PDB entry 8EOS | electron microscopy, 3.10 A resolution | chains C and D of the 9 polymer chains in the assembly

== Chain C ==
Name: DNA-directed RNA polymerase subunit beta
From: Mycobacterium tuberculosis H37Rv
Notes: EC 2.7.7.6
UniProt: P9WGY9 (RPOB_MYCTU); numbering as in UniProt (aligned over 1-1178)
Chain sequence (1178 residues; row label = number of the first residue in the row):
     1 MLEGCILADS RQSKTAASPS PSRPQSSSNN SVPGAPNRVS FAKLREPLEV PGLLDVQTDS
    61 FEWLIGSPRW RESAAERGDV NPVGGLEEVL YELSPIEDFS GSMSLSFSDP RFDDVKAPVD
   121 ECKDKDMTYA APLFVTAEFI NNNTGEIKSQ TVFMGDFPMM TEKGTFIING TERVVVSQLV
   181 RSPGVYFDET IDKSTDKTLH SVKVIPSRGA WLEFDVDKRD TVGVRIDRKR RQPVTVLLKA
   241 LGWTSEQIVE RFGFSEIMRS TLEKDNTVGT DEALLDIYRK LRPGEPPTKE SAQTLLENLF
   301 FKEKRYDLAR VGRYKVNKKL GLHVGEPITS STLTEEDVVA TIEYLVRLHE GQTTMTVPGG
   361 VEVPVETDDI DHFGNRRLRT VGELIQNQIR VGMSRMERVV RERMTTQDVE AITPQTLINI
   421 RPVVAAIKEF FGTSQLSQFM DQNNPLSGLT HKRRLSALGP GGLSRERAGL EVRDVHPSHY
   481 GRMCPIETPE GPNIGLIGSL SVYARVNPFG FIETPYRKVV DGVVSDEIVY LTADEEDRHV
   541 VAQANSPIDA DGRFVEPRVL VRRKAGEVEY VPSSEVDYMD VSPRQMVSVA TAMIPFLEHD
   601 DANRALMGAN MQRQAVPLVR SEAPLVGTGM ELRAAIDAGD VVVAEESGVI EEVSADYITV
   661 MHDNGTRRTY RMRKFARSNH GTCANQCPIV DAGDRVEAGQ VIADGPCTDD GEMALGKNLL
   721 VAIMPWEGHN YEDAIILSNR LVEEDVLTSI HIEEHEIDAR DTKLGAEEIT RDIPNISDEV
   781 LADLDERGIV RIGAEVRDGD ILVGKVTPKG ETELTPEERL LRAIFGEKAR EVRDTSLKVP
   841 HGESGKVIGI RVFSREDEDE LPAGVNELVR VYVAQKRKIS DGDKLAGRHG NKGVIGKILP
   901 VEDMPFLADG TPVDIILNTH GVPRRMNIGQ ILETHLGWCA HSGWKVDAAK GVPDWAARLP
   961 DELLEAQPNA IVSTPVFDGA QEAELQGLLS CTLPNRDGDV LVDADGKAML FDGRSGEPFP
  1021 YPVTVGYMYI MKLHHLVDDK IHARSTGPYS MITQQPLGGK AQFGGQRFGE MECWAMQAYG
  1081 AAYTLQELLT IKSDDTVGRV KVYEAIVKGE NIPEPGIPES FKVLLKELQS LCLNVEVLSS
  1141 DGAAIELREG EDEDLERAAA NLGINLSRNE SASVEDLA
Unresolved in the structure: 1-29, 812-828, 1170-1178
Curated features (UniProtKB/Swiss-Prot):
  - natural variant: V423 (V423A: In strain: vr1), L436 (L436P: In strain: vr2), S437 (S437T: In strain: vr3), Q438 to D441 (sequence variant, change not given here; In strain: RJ49), Q438 (Q438L: In strain: vr4), F439 (F439V: In strain: RJ37), M440 to N443 (deletion: In strain: RJ55), D441 (D441V: In strain: vr3), L449 to K452 (sequence variant, change not given here; In strain: RJ48), H451 (H451D: In strain: vr5; H451L: In strain: SP28; H451N: In strain: vr6; H451P: In strain: vr8; H451Q: In strain: vr1; H451R: In strain: vr7), S456 (S456L: In strain: vr11 and RJ37; S456Q: In strain: vr9; S456W: In strain: vr10), L458 (L458P: In strain: vr12 and SP22)
  - mutagenesis: E138 (E138R: Weakens interaction with TRCF and CarD), I147 (I147A: Weakens interaction with TRCF and CarD), K148 (K148A: Does not affect association with TRCF, but weakens interaction with CarD), S149 (S149A: Does not affect association with TRCF, but weakens interaction with CarD)

== Chain D ==
Name: DNA-directed RNA polymerase subunit beta'
From: Mycobacterium tuberculosis H37Rv
Notes: EC 2.7.7.6
UniProt: P9WGY7 (RPOC_MYCTU); residue numbers follow UniProt; this construct covers 1-1316
Chain sequence (1316 residues; numbered 1 to 1316; the number before each row is that of its first residue):
     1 MLDVNFFDEL RIGLATAEDI RQWSYGEVKK PETINYRTLK PEKDGLFCEK IFGPTRDWEC
    61 YCGKYKRVRF KGIICERCGV EVTRAKVRRE RMGHIELAAP VTHIWYFKGV PSRLGYLLDL
   121 APKDLEKIIY FAAYVITSVD EEMRHNELST LEAEMAVERK AVEDQRDGEL EARAQKLEAD
   181 LAELEAEGAK ADARRKVRDG GEREMRQIRD RAQRELDRLE DIWSTFTKLA PKQLIVDENL
   241 YRELVDRYGE YFTGAMGAES IQKLIENFDI DAEAESLRDV IRNGKGQKKL RALKRLKVVA
   301 AFQQSGNSPM GMVLDAVPVI PPELRPMVQL DGGRFATSDL NDLYRRVINR NNRLKRLIDL
   361 GAPEIIVNNE KRMLQESVDA LFDNGRRGRP VTGPGNRPLK SLSDLLKGKQ GRFRQNLLGK
   421 RVDYSGRSVI VVGPQLKLHQ CGLPKLMALE LFKPFVMKRL VDLNHAQNIK SAKRMVERQR
   481 PQVWDVLEEV IAEHPVLLNR APTLHRLGIQ AFEPMLVEGK AIQLHPLVCE AFNADFDGDQ
   541 MAVHLPLSAE AQAEARILML SSNNILSPAS GRPLAMPRLD MVTGLYYLTT EVPGDTGEYQ
   601 PASGDHPETG VYSSPAEAIM AADRGVLSVR AKIKVRLTQL RPPVEIEAEL FGHSGWQPGD
   661 AWMAETTLGR VMFNELLPLG YPFVNKQMHK KVQAAIINDL AERYPMIVVA QTVDKLKDAG
   721 FYWATRSGVT VSMADVLVPP RKKEILDHYE ERADKVEKQF QRGALNHDER NEALVEIWKE
   781 ATDEVGQALR EHYPDDNPII TIVDSGATGN FTQTRTLAGM KGLVTNPKGE FIPRPVKSSF
   841 REGLTVLEYF INTHGARKGL ADTALRTADS GYLTRRLVDV SQDVIVREHD CQTERGIVVE
   901 LAERAPDGTL IRDPYIETSA YARTLGTDAV DEAGNVIVER GQDLGDPEID ALLAAGITQV
   961 KVRSVLTCAT STGVCATCYG RSMATGKLVD IGEAVGIVAA QSIGEPGTQL TMRTFHQGGV
  1021 GEDITGGLPR VQELFEARVP RGKAPIADVT GRVRLEDGER FYKITIVPDD GGEEVVYDKI
  1081 SKRQRLRVFK HEDGSERVLS DGDHVEVGQQ LMEGSADPHE VLRVQGPREV QIHLVREVQE
  1141 VYRAQGVSIH DKHIEVIVRQ MLRRVTIIDS GSTEFLPGSL IDRAEFEAEN RRVVAEGGEP
  1201 AAGRPVLMGI TKASLATDSW LSAASFQETT RVLTDAAINC RSDKLNGLKE NVIIGKLIPA
  1261 GTGINRYRNI AVQPTEEARA AAYTIPSYED QYYSPDFGAA TGAAVPLDDY GYSDYR
Unresolved in the structure: 1, 1018-1022, 1283-1316
Metal / ion sites: Zn2+ site 1: C60, C62, C75, C78; Mg2+ site 1: D535 (together with CMPcPP); Mg2+ site 2: D535, D539 (shared with 1 residue of chain R); Zn2+ site 2: C891, C968, C975, C978
Residues lining bound ligands: CMPcPP: R500, P502, N533, D535, Q1009, M1012, R1013, H1016
Curated features (UniProtKB/Swiss-Prot):
  - binding site (Zn(2+)): C60, C62, C75, C78, C891, C968, C975, C978
  - binding site (Mg(2+)): D535, D537, D539

== Chain C / chain D interface ==
Contacting residue pairs - 264 pairs, chain C then chain D:
  G469(C) - L865(D)
  L470(C) - A861(D)  hydrophobic
  L470(C) - D862(D)
  L470(C) - L865(D)  hydrophobic
  L470(C) - R866(D)
  R473(C) - R857(D)  hydrogen bond (backbone-side chain)
  D474(C) - P827(D)
  D474(C) - K858(D)
  V475(C) - H854(D)
  V475(C) - R857(D)
  H476(C) - F850(D)
  Y480(C) - V846(D)
  P485(C) - R857(D)  hydrogen bond (backbone-side chain)
  I494(C) - L860(D)  hydrophobic
  G495(C) - R857(D)
  Q543(C) - T845(D)
  Q543(C) - V846(D)
  Q543(C) - L847(D)
  N545(C) - V846(D)
  L560(C) - L847(D)  hydrophobic
  V568(C) - R834(D)
  V568(C) - L847(D)  hydrophobic
  M586(C) - V846(D)
  M586(C) - F850(D)  hydrophobic
  L597(C) - Y849(D)  hydrogen bond (backbone-side chain)
  E598(C) - G843(D)
  E598(C) - L844(D)  hydrogen bond (backbone-backbone)
  H599(C) - F840(D)
  H599(C) - R841(D)  hydrogen bond (side chain-backbone)
  H599(C) - E842(D)
  D600(C) - F840(D)
  D600(C) - Y849(D)  hydrogen bond (backbone-side chain)
  N603(C) - A856(D)
  A605(C) - Y849(D)
  I723(C) - T730(D)  hydrogen bond (backbone-side chain)
  M724(C) - T725(D)
  P725(C) - A724(D)
  P725(C) - T725(D)  hydrogen bond (backbone-side chain)
  P725(C) - V729(D)
  W726(C) - T725(D)
  E727(C) - T725(D)  hydrogen bond (backbone-side chain)
  E727(C) - R726(D)  salt bridge
  G728(C) - P434(D)
  H729(C) - V432(D)
  H729(C) - P434(D)
  Y731(C) - F536(D)
  Y731(C) - R578(D)  hydrogen bond
  Y731(C) - L579(D)
  Y731(C) - D580(D)
  Y731(C) - F721(D)  hydrophobic
  E732(C) - F536(D)  hydrogen bond (backbone-backbone)
  E732(C) - R578(D)  salt bridge
  E732(C) - L579(D)
  D733(C) - D535(D)
  D733(C) - F536(D)
  D733(C) - D537(D)
  A734(C) - F536(D)
  R797(C) - R478(D)  hydrogen bond (side chain-backbone)
  K884(C) - D537(D)
  K892(C) - D537(D)
  V894(C) - F536(D)
  V894(C) - G538(D)
  I895(C) - V431(D)
  N918(C) - D580(D)  hydrogen bond
  T919(C) - V729(D)
  H920(C) - T583(D)  hydrogen bond
  R924(C) - Q813(D)
  M926(C) - Q813(D)
  M926(C) - L817(D)  hydrophobic
  M926(C) - F840(D)  hydrophobic
  I928(C) - L817(D)  hydrophobic
  I931(C) - M733(D)
  L932(C) - M733(D)  hydrophobic
  H935(C) - M733(D)
  F977(C) - T845(D)
  F977(C) - Y849(D)  hydrophobic
  E982(C) - M733(D)
  E982(C) - R841(D)
  E982(C) - E842(D)
  D1005(C) - A734(D)
  K1007(C) - T730(D)
  K1007(C) - S732(D)
  K1007(C) - D735(D)  salt bridge
  D1012(C) - R726(D)  salt bridge
  P1020(C) - R726(D)
  Y1021(C) - Y587(D)
  Y1021(C) - S727(D)
  Y1021(C) - G728(D)
  P1022(C) - T730(D)
  T1024(C) - T730(D)  hydrogen bond
  T1024(C) - V731(D)  hydrogen bond (side chain-backbone)
  T1024(C) - S732(D)
  V1037(C) - K520(D)
  D1038(C) - K520(D)
  K1040(C) - R427(D)
  K1040(C) - S428(D)
  K1040(C) - V429(D)
  K1040(C) - Q540(D)
  I1041(C) - R427(D)
  I1041(C) - M447(D)  hydrophobic
  H1042(C) - G426(D)
  H1042(C) - R427(D)  hydrogen bond (backbone-backbone)
  A1043(C) - S425(D)
  A1043(C) - E450(D)
  R1044(C) - D423(D)  salt bridge
  R1044(C) - Y424(D)  hydrogen bond (backbone-backbone)
  R1044(C) - S425(D)  hydrogen bond (backbone-backbone)
  R1044(C) - E450(D)
  R1044(C) - L451(D)
  S1045(C) - D423(D)
  S1045(C) - Y424(D)
  S1045(C) - E450(D)
  Y1049(C) - D423(D)
  M1051(C) - R89(D)  hydrogen bond (backbone-side chain)
  I1052(C) - R89(D)  hydrogen bond (backbone-side chain)
  I1052(C) - L324(D)
  T1053(C) - R412(D)
  T1053(C) - N416(D)
  Q1055(C) - N416(D)
  Q1055(C) - K420(D)
  P1056(C) - R421(D)
  P1056(C) - D423(D)
  G1058(C) - R421(D)
  F1063(C) - E450(D)
  G1065(C) - R421(D)  hydrogen bond (backbone-side chain)
  G1065(C) - V422(D)
  G1065(C) - S425(D)
  Q1066(C) - R421(D)
  Q1066(C) - V422(D)  hydrogen bond (backbone-backbone)
  Q1066(C) - S425(D)  hydrogen bond (backbone-side chain)
  Q1066(C) - G426(D)
  Q1066(C) - R427(D)
  R1067(C) - Q415(D)  hydrogen bond (side chain-backbone)
  R1067(C) - G419(D)
  R1067(C) - K420(D)
  R1067(C) - R421(D)
  F1068(C) - G419(D)
  F1068(C) - K420(D)  hydrogen bond (backbone-backbone)
  E1070(C) - L418(D)
  M1071(C) - T503(D)
  E1072(C) - N499(D)
  E1072(C) - T503(D)  hydrogen bond
  C1073(C) - L418(D)  hydrogen bond (side chain-backbone)
  W1074(C) - R875(D)
  W1074(C) - V878(D)
  W1074(C) - I997(D)
  W1074(C) - Q1001(D)
  A1075(C) - Q1001(D)
  M1076(C) - L497(D)  hydrophobic
  M1076(C) - M559(D)  hydrophobic
  Q1077(C) - Q882(D)
  Q1077(C) - A994(D)
  Q1077(C) - I997(D)
  Q1077(C) - L1248(D)
  Q1077(C) - V1252(D)
  A1078(C) - R506(D)
  A1078(C) - Q1001(D)
  Y1079(C) - R506(D)
  Y1079(C) - L507(D)
  Y1079(C) - I509(D)  hydrogen bond (side chain-backbone)
  Y1079(C) - M559(D)  hydrophobic
  Y1079(C) - N564(D)
  G1080(C) - G1261(D)
  G1080(C) - T1262(D)
  A1081(C) - E554(D)
  A1082(C) - E554(D)
  A1082(C) - L1257(D)
  A1082(C) - T1262(D)
  A1082(C) - G1263(D)
  Y1083(C) - E550(D)
  Y1083(C) - E554(D)  hydrogen bond (backbone-side chain)
  Y1083(C) - L1257(D)
  Y1083(C) - T1262(D)
  Y1083(C) - R1268(D)
  T1084(C) - A551(D)
  T1084(C) - E554(D)  hydrogen bond
  Q1086(C) - G1255(D)
  Q1086(C) - K1256(D)
  Q1086(C) - L1257(D)
  E1087(C) - P546(D)
  E1087(C) - L547(D)
  E1087(C) - S548(D)  hydrogen bond
  E1087(C) - A551(D)
  L1088(C) - V422(D)
  L1089(C) - K420(D)
  L1089(C) - V1252(D)  hydrophobic
  K1092(C) - V422(D)
  K1092(C) - D423(D)  hydrogen bond (backbone-backbone)
  K1092(C) - Y424(D)
  K1092(C) - L545(D)  hydrogen bond (side chain-backbone)
  S1093(C) - K420(D)
  S1093(C) - R421(D)  hydrogen bond (side chain-backbone)
  D1094(C) - K420(D)
  Y1103(C) - P454(D)  hydrophobic
  Y1103(C) - M457(D)
  Y1103(C) - K473(D)
  I1106(C) - P454(D)  hydrophobic
  I1106(C) - F455(D)  hydrophobic
  V1107(C) - K458(D)
  V1107(C) - I469(D)  hydrophobic
  G1109(C) - K458(D)
  G1116(C) - V4(D)
  I1117(C) - L2(D)  hydrophobic
  I1117(C) - V4(D)  hydrophobic
  I1117(C) - F7(D)  hydrophobic
  P1118(C) - I1254(D)
  E1119(C) - R89(D)  salt bridge
  S1120(C) - N416(D)  hydrogen bond (side chain-backbone)
  S1120(C) - L417(D)
  L1124(C) - L417(D)  hydrophobic
  K1126(C) - E90(D)
  E1127(C) - L406(D)
  E1127(C) - R412(D)  salt bridge
  L1128(C) - L406(D)  hydrophobic
  Q1129(C) - W23(D)
  Q1129(C) - M92(D)
  S1130(C) - P318(D)
  S1130(C) - Y344(D)
  S1130(C) - L402(D)
  L1131(C) - H103(D)  hydrogen bond (backbone-side chain)
  L1131(C) - L406(D)  hydrophobic
  C1132(C) - A15(D)
  C1132(C) - P318(D)
  C1132(C) - F382(D)  hydrophobic
  L1133(C) - G13(D)
  L1133(C) - W23(D)
  L1133(C) - A1237(D)  hydrophobic
  N1134(C) - R11(D)
  N1134(C) - I12(D)
  N1134(C) - G13(D)  hydrogen bond (backbone-backbone)
  N1134(C) - L14(D)
  N1134(C) - W23(D)
  V1135(C) - L10(D)  hydrophobic
  V1135(C) - R11(D)
  E1136(C) - L10(D)
  E1136(C) - R11(D)  salt bridge
  V1137(C) - F7(D)  hydrophobic
  V1137(C) - E9(D)
  V1137(C) - L10(D)  hydrophobic
  L1138(C) - F6(D)
  L1138(C) - D8(D)  hydrogen bond (backbone-backbone)
  L1138(C) - E9(D)  hydrogen bond (backbone-backbone)
  L1138(C) - R11(D)
  S1139(C) - F6(D)
  S1139(C) - D8(D)
  S1140(C) - D8(D)
  I1145(C) - L2(D)  hydrophobic
  I1145(C) - F6(D)
  I1145(C) - F7(D)  hydrophobic
  L1147(C) - L2(D)  hydrophobic
  R1148(C) - Y25(D)  hydrogen bond
  R1148(C) - E90(D)  hydrogen bond (side chain-backbone)
  E1149(C) - K86(D)  salt bridge
  D1154(C) - R84(D)  salt bridge
  R1157(C) - I469(D)
  A1159(C) - K470(D)
  A1160(C) - K470(D)
  A1160(C) - K473(D)
  N1161(C) - K473(D)  hydrogen bond (backbone-side chain)
  L1166(C) - E477(D)
  S1167(C) - K473(D)
  S1167(C) - E477(D)
  R1168(C) - R474(D)  hydrogen bond (backbone-side chain)
  N1169(C) - R474(D)  hydrogen bond
Also at the interface, not in a pair above, chain C (163 interface residues in all): P477, I486, T488, E569, Y570, D601, A602, L606, R760, G882, G893, G896, V922, P923, L985, F1019, V1023, T1046, Q1054, L1057, G1069, L1085, T1090, V1102, I1112, F1121, V1123, L1162
Also at the interface, not in a pair above, chain D (172 interface residues in all): D19, I20, R91, W105, Y106, L314, I320, P321, E323, P326, D331, L405, F413, R414, I430, Q435, K453, L504, H505, Q510, P526, A534, H544, L558, M581, I799, I802, T808, T816, N852, T853, L1233, I1253, I1258, A1260

== Summary ==
163 residues of chain C and 172 residues of chain D are in contact; the contacts include 45 hydrogen bonds and
10 salt bridges. Among the polar pairs are E727(C)-R726(D), E732(C)-R578(D) and K1007(C)-D735(D). Ligands of
chain D: CMPcPP.
Here chain C is DNA-directed RNA polymerase subunit beta and chain D is DNA-directed RNA polymerase subunit
beta', both from Mycobacterium tuberculosis H37Rv. Entry 8EOS (M. tuberculosis RNAP elongation complex with
NusG and CMPCPP) was determined by electron microscopy together with 8EHQ, 8EJ3, 8EOE, 8EOF, 8EOT and 8EXY
from the same study.
